PDB entry 8EPC | X-ray diffraction, 2.51 A resolution | chains A and B

[Chain A]
Protein: Coagulation factor IXa light chain
From: Homo sapiens
Notes: fragment: furin cleavage site (RRKR) inserted
UniProtKB: P00740 (FA9_HUMAN); residues 84-144 here correspond to UniProt positions 130-190 (UniProt number = residue number + 46)
Sequence (65 residues; row label = number of the first residue in the row):
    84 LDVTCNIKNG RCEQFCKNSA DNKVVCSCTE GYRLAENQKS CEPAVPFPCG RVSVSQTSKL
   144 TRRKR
Not modelled in the structure: 84-85, 138-148
Differences from the reference sequence: insertion (145-148)
Cystine bridges: Cys88-Cys99, Cys95-Cys109, Cys111-Cys124

[Chain B]
Protein: Coagulation factor IXa heavy chain
From: Homo sapiens
UniProtKB: P00740 (FA9_HUMAN); the construct lacks a stretch of the UniProt sequence and is renumbered around it, so the offset changes along the chain: 16-36 = UniProt 227-247; 38-59 = UniProt 248-269; 61-95 = UniProt 272-306; 96-129 = UniProt 309-342; 4 more segments
Sequence (235 residues; numbered 16 to 245 plus 17 insertion-coded residues; 12 numbers in that range are skipped by the numbering (no residue carries them; nothing is unmodelled there); the number before each row is that of its first residue; a row labelled like 95A-95B holds insertion residues (95A, then the next letters in order)):
    16 VVGGEDAKPG QFPWQVVLNG K
    38 VDAFCGGSIV NEKWIVTAAH CV
   59A E
   60A T
    61 GVKITVVAGE HNIEETEHTE QKRNVIRIIP HHNYN
95A-95B AA
    96 INKYNHDIAL LELDEPLVLN SYVTPICIAD KEYT
129A-129B NI
   130 FLKFGSGYVS GWGRVF
   147 HKGRSALVLQ YLRVPLVDRA TCLRSTKFTI YNNMFCAG
184A-184F FHEGGR
   189 DSCQGDAGGP HVTEVEGTSF LTGIISWGE
   219 EC
220A-220E AMKGK
   225 YGIYTKVSRY VNWIKEKTKL T
Not modelled in the structure: 59A, 172-174, 184A-184F, 220A-220E
Differences from the reference sequence: engineered mutation Ala195 (Ser411 in P00740)
Cystine bridges: Cys42-Cys58, Cys168-Cys182, Cys191-Cys220
Bound ions: Ca2+: Glu70, Asn72, Glu75, Glu77, Glu80
Swiss-Prot annotation at these positions:
  - active site (Charge relay system): His57, Asp102
  - binding site (Ca(2+)): Glu70, Asn72, Glu75, Glu77, Glu80

[Chain A / chain B interface]
Cross-chain cystine bridges: Cys132(A)-Cys122(B)
Pairs across the interface - 36 pairs, chain A then chain B:
  Asn92(A) with Tyr128(B), hydrogen bond
  Glu96(A) with Val203(B); Glu204(B)
  Gln97(A) with Tyr128(B); Thr206(B); Phe208(B)
  Phe98(A) with Ala124(B), hydrophobic; Tyr128(B), hydrophobic; Phe208(B), hydrophobic
  Cys99(A) with Tyr128(B), hydrogen bond (backbone-side chain)
  Thr112(A) with Cys122(B)
  Tyr115(A) with Thr206(B)
  Phe130(A) with Leu114(B); Asn115(B); Ser116(B)
  Pro131(A) with Thr119(B)
  Cys132(A) with Pro120(B); Ile121(B); Cys122(B), disulfide; Thr206(B)
  Gly133(A) with Trp29(B); Pro120(B), hydrogen bond (backbone-backbone); Cys122(B); Gly205(B); Thr206(B); Ser207(B), hydrogen bond (backbone-backbone)
  Arg134(A) with Pro28(B); Trp29(B); Gly205(B); Thr206(B), hydrogen bond
  Val135(A) with Gly25(B); Gln26(B)
  Ser136(A) with Ser116(B)
  Val137(A) with Lys23(B); Pro24(B); Gly25(B)
Other interface residues (no listed pair), chain B (24 interface residues in all): Tyr117, Ile123, Phe130

[Summary]
15 residues of chain A face 24 of chain B across their interface; the contacts include 1 disulfide bond and 5
hydrogen bonds. Polar contacts include Asn92(A)-Tyr128(B), Cys99(A)-Tyr128(B) and Arg134(A)-Thr206(B). From
UniProt: active-site residues His57(B) and Asp102(B) and 5 Ca2+-binding residues on chain B.
Here chain A is Coagulation factor IXa light chain and chain B is Coagulation factor IXa heavy chain, both
from Homo sapiens. Entry 8EPC (Crystal structure of human coagulation factor IXa (S195A), apo-form) was
determined by X-ray diffraction, deposited together with 8EPH and 8EPK.
